PDB entry 9MQI | electron microscopy, 3.30 A resolution | chains C and L of the 4 polymer chains in the assembly

Chain C:
Protein: Nanobody 6M
From: synthetic construct
Notes: antibody fragment or engineered binder
Chain sequence (131 residues; numbered 3 to 133; the number before each row is that of its first residue):
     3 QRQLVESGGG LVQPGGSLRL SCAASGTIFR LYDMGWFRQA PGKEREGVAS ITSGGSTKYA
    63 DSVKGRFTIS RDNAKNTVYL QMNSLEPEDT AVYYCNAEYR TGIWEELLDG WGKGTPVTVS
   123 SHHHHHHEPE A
Unresolved in the structure: 3, 28-30, 124-133
Disulfide bonds: Cys24-Cys97

Chain L:
Protein: NabFab Light Chain
From: synthetic construct
Chain sequence (215 residues; numbered 0 to 214; the number before each row is that of its first residue; numbering starts at 0):
     0 SDIQMTQSPS SLSASVGDRV TITCRASQSV SSAVAWYQQK PGKAPKLLIY SASSLYSGVP
    60 SRFSGSRSGT DFTLTISSLQ PEDFATYYCQ QSSSSLITFG QGTKVEIKRT VAAPSVFIFP
   120 PSDSQLKSGT ASVVCLLNNF YPREAKVQWK VDNALQSGNS QESVTEQDSK DSTYSLSSTL
   180 TLSKADYEKH KVYACEVTHQ GLSSPVTKSF NRGEC
Unresolved in the structure: 0-4, 7-8, 19, 26-29, 67, 212-214
Disulfide bonds: Cys23-Cys88, Cys134-Cys194

How chain C and chain L interact:
Pairs across the interface - 6 pairs, chain C then chain L:
  Pro43(C) with Tyr49(L)
  Thr92(C) with Tyr49(L); Ser53(L)
  Thr120(C) with Ser50(L); Ser53(L), hydrogen bond
  Ser122(C) with Ser52(L)
Other interface residues (no listed pair), chain C (5 interface residues in all): Gly44
Other interface residues (no listed pair), chain L (6 interface residues in all): Tyr55, Ser56

Overview:
5 residues of chain C face 6 of chain L across their interface; the contacts include 1 hydrogen bond. The
hydrogen-bonded pair is Thr120(C)-Ser53(L).
Chain C is Nanobody 6M and chain L is NabFab Light Chain, both from synthetic construct; the structure,
Inactive Mu-Opioid Receptor with Nb6M, NabFab, and isoquinuclidine compound #020_E1, was determined by
electron microscopy, deposited together with 9MQH, 9MQJ, 9MQK and 9MQL.
